8EPK - chains A and B of the 3 polymer chains in the assembly; structure by X-ray diffraction, 2.65 A resolution.

== Chain A ==
Name: Coagulation factor IXa light chain
From: Homo sapiens
Notes: fragment: furin cleavage site (RRKR) inserted
UniProt: P00740 (FA9_HUMAN); residues 84-144 here correspond to UniProt positions 130-190 (UniProt number = residue number + 46)
Chain sequence (65 residues; numbered 84 to 148; the number before each row is that of its first residue):
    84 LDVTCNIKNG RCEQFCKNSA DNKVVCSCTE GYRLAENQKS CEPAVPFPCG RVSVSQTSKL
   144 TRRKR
Not modelled in the structure: 139-148
Cystine bridges: Cys88-Cys99, Cys95-Cys109, Cys111-Cys124
Sequence notes: insertion (145-148)

== Chain B ==
Name: Coagulation factor IXa heavy chain
From: Homo sapiens
UniProt: P00740 (FA9_HUMAN); the construct lacks a stretch of the UniProt sequence and is renumbered around it, so the offset changes along the chain: 16-36 = UniProt 227-247; 38-60 = UniProt 248-270; 61-95 = UniProt 272-306; 96-129 = UniProt 309-342; 6 more segments
Chain sequence (235 residues; numbered 16 to 245 plus 8 insertion-coded residues; 3 numbers in that range are skipped by the numbering (no residue carries them; nothing is unmodelled there); the number before each row is that of its first residue; a row labelled like 95A-95B holds insertion residues (95A, then the next letters in order)):
    16 VVGGEDAKPG QFPWQVVLNG K
    38 VDAFCGGSIV NEKWIVTAAH CVE
   60A T
    61 GVKITVVAGE HNIEETEHTE QKRNVIRIIP HHNYN
95A-95B AA
    96 INKYNHDIAL LELDEPLVLN SYVTPICIAD KEYT
129A-129B NI
   130 FLKFGSGYVS GWGRVF
   147 HKGRSALVLQ YLRVPLVDRA TCLRSTKFTI YNNMFCAG
  184A F
   185 HEGG
  188A R
   189 DSCQGDAGGP HVTEVEGTSF LTGIISWGE
   219 ECA
  221A M
   222 KGKYGIYTKV SRYVNWIKEK TKLT
Cystine bridges: Cys42-Cys58, Cys168-Cys182, Cys191-Cys220
Sequence notes: engineered mutation Ala195 (Ser411 in P00740)
Metal / ion sites: Ca2+: Glu70, Asn72, Glu75, Glu77, Glu80
UniProt features mapped onto this chain:
  - active site (Charge relay system): His57, Asp102
  - binding site (Ca(2+)): Glu70, Asn72, Glu75, Glu77, Glu80

== Interface between chain A and chain B ==
Contacting residue pairs (32; chain A residue first):
  Asn92(A) - Tyr128(B)  hydrogen bond
  Glu96(A) - Glu204(B)
  Gln97(A) - Tyr128(B)
  Gln97(A) - Phe208(B)
  Phe98(A) - Ala124(B)  hydrophobic
  Phe98(A) - Tyr128(B)  hydrophobic
  Cys99(A) - Tyr128(B)  hydrogen bond (backbone-side chain)
  Thr112(A) - Cys122(B)
  Thr112(A) - Phe208(B)
  Tyr115(A) - Thr206(B)  hydrogen bond
  Phe130(A) - Leu114(B)
  Phe130(A) - Asn115(B)
  Phe130(A) - Ser116(B)
  Pro131(A) - Thr119(B)
  Cys132(A) - Thr119(B)
  Cys132(A) - Pro120(B)
  Cys132(A) - Ile121(B)
  Cys132(A) - Cys122(B)  disulfide
  Gly133(A) - Trp29(B)
  Gly133(A) - Pro120(B)  hydrogen bond (backbone-backbone)
  Gly133(A) - Cys122(B)
  Gly133(A) - Gly205(B)
  Gly133(A) - Thr206(B)
  Gly133(A) - Ser207(B)  hydrogen bond (backbone-backbone)
  Arg134(A) - Pro28(B)
  Arg134(A) - Trp29(B)
  Arg134(A) - Gly205(B)  hydrogen bond (side chain-backbone)
  Arg134(A) - Thr206(B)  hydrogen bond
  Val135(A) - Gly25(B)
  Ser136(A) - Ser116(B)  hydrogen bond (backbone-side chain)
  Val137(A) - Ser116(B)
  Val137(A) - Tyr117(B)  hydrophobic
Also at the interface, not in a pair above, chain B (21 interface residues in all): Gln26, Ile123, Phe130
Inter-chain disulfides: Cys132(A)-Cys122(B)

== Summary ==
15 residues of chain A face 21 of chain B across their interface; the contacts include 1 disulfide bond and 8
hydrogen bonds. Among the polar pairs are Asn92(A)-Tyr128(B), Cys99(A)-Tyr128(B) and Tyr115(A)-Thr206(B).
Here chain A is Coagulation factor IXa light chain and chain B is Coagulation factor IXa heavy chain, both
from Homo sapiens. Entry 8EPK (Complex of anticoagulant RNA aptamer and human coagulation factor IXa (S195A))
was determined by X-ray diffraction, deposited together with 8EPC and 8EPH.
